Entry 2II0 (X-ray diffraction, 2.02 A resolution); this record covers chain A.

# Chain A
Protein: Son of sevenless homolog 1
Organism: Homo sapiens
Notes: fragment: catalytic domain, RasGEF (residues 564-1049)
Reference sequence: Q07889 (SOS1_HUMAN); residues 564-1049 here = UniProt positions 564-1049
Sequence (490 residues; each row starts with the number of its first residue):
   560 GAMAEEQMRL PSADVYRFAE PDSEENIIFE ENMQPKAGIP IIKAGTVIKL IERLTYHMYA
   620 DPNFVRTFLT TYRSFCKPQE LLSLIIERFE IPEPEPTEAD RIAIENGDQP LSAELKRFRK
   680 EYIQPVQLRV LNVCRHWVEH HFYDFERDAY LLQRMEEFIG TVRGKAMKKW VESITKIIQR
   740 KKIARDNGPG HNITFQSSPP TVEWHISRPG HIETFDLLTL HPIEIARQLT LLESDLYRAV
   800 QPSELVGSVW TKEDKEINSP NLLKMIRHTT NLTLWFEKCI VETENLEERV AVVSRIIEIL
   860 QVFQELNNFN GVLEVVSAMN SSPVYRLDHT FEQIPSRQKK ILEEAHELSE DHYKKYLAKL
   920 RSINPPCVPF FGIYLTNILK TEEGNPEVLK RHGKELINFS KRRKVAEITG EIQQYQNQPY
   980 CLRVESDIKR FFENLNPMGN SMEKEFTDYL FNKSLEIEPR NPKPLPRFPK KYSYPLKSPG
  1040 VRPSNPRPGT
Not modelled in the structure: 560-565, 590-596, 744-753, 1046-1049
Differences from the reference sequence: cloning artifact (560-563)
What the authors report for this chain:
  - contacts within the chain: Tyr-915/Phe-929 (hydrogen bond)
  - mutagenesis - V805F, V964I, T968I: increased stability (from molecular simulation)
  - mutagenesis - W729E: abolished catalytic activity on Ras

# Summary
From the paper: V805F, V964I and T968I increase stability; contacts within the chain involving Tyr-915 and
Phe-929.
Chain A is Son of sevenless homolog 1 (Homo sapiens); the structure, Crystal Structure of catalytic domain of
Son of sevenless (Rem-Cdc25) in the absence of Ras, was determined by X-ray diffraction, deposited together
with 2IJE.
